PDB entry 9NP6 | electron microscopy, 3.40 A resolution | chains B and X of the 3 polymer chains in the assembly

Chain B:
Molecule: DNA 3'-5' helicase
Organism: Mycolicibacterium smegmatis MC2 155
Notes: EC 5.6.2.4
Reference sequence: I7FZ56 (I7FZ56_MYCS2); residues 1-1095 here = UniProt positions 1-1095
Sequence (1095 residues; numbered 1 to 1095; the number before each row is that of its first residue):
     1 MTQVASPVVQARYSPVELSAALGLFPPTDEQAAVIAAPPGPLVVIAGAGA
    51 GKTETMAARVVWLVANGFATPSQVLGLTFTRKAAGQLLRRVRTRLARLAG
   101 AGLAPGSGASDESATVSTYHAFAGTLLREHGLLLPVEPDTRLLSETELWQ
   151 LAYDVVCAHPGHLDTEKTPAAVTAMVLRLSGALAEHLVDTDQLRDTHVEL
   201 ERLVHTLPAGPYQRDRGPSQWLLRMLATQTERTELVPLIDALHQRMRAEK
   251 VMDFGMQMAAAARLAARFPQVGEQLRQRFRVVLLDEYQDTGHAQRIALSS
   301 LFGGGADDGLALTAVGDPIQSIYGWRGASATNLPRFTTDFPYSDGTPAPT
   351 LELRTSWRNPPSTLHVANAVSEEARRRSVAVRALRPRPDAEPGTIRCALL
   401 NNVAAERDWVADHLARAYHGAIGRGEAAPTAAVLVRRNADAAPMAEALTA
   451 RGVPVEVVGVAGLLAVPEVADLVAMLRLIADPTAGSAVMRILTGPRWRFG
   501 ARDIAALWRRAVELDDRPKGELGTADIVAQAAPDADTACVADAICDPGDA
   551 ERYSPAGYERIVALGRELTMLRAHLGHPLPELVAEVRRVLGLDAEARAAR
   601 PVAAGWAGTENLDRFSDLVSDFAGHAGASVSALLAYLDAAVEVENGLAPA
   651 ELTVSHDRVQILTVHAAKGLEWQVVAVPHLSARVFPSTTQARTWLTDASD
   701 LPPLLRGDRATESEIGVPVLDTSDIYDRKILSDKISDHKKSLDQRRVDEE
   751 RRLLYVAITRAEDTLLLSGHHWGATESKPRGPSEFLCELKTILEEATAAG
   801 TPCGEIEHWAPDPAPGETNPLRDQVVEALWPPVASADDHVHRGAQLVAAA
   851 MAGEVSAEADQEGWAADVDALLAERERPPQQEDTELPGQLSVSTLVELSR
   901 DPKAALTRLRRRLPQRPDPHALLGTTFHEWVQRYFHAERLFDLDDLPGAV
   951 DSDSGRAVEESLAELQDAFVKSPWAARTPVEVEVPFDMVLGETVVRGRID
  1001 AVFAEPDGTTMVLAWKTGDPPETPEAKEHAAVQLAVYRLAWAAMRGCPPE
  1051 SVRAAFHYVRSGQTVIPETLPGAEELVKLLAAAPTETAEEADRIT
Not modelled in the structure: 1-21, 103-111, 212-217, 388-394, 422-430, 459-461, 516-522, 625-626, 655-657, 710-715, 796-804, 810-819, 831-838, 852-862, 879-1095
Construct notes: conflict Ala-1014 (Asp in I7FZ56)
Ligand contacts: AMP-PNP (ANP; phosphoaminophosphonic acid-adenylate ester): Phe-25, Pro-26, Pro-27, Thr-28, Gln-31, Gly-47, Ala-48, Gly-49, Ala-50, Gly-51, Lys-52, Thr-53, Glu-54, Gln-320, Trp-357, Arg-358, Gly-669, Arg-760

Chain X:
Molecule: 59-nt DNA strand
Sequence (59 nucleotides; row label = number of the first residue in the row):
     1 TCATATCCTCTAATGCGAGCACTGCTATTCCCTAGCAGTGCTCGCATTAG
    51 AGGATATGA
Not modelled in the structure: 1-2, 17-43

How chain B and chain X interact:
Pairs across the interface (35):
  Arg-81(B) with DA59(X), salt bridge to the phosphate
  Thr-118(B) with DA59(X), phosphate contact
  His-120(B) with DG58(X), base contact; DA59(X), hydrogen bond to the base
  Ala-121(B) with DA59(X), phosphate contact
  Lys-167(B) with DT9(X), salt bridge to the phosphate
  Ser-219(B) with DA46(X), phosphate contact
  Gln-220(B) with DA46(X), phosphate contact
  Phe-254(B) with DA59(X), stacking on the base
  Trp-325(B) with DA56(X), stacking on the base; DT57(X), base contact
  Arg-326(B) with DT57(X), hydrogen bond to the sugar; DG58(X), hydrogen bond to the sugar
  Arg-436(B) with DT55(X), hydrogen bond to the base; DA56(X), base contact
  Arg-437(B) with DA56(X), phosphate contact
  Asn-438(B) with DA56(X), hydrogen bond to the phosphate; DT57(X), hydrogen bond to the phosphate
  Ala-439(B) with DA56(X), phosphate contact
  Thr-663(B) with DA56(X), phosphate contact; DT57(X), hydrogen bond to the phosphate
  His-665(B) with DA56(X), sugar contact
  Arg-683(B) with DG53(X), salt bridge to the phosphate
  Ser-687(B) with DT55(X), hydrogen bond to the base
  Thr-689(B) with DG53(X), sugar contact; DT55(X), base contact
  Gln-690(B) with DT55(X), base contact
  Ala-691(B) with DT55(X), base contact
  Arg-692(B) with DC10(X), salt bridge to the phosphate
  Thr-696(B) with DC10(X), phosphate contact
  Thr-775(B) with DG52(X), phosphate contact
  Glu-776(B) with DG52(X), phosphate contact
  Ser-777(B) with DG52(X), hydrogen bond to the phosphate
  Lys-778(B) with DG52(X), phosphate contact
  Arg-780(B) with DG53(X), salt bridge to the phosphate
Other interface residues (no listed pair), chain B (32 interface residues in all): Phe-79, Thr-80, Arg-224, Ala-666
Other interface residues (no listed pair), chain X (11 interface residues in all): DA54

In short:
The interface between chain B and chain X involves 32 residues on one side and 11 on the other; the contacts
include 9 hydrogen bonds, 5 salt bridges and 2 aromatic stacking contacts. Polar contacts include
His-120(B)/DA59(X), Arg-436(B)/DT55(X) and Ser-687(B)/DT55(X). Bound to chain B: AMP-PNP.
Chain B is DNA 3'-5' helicase (Mycolicibacterium smegmatis MC2 155) and chain X is a 59-nt DNA strand; the
structure, Cryo-EM structure of AdnA(D934A)-AdnB(D1014A) in complex with AMPPNP and blunt end DNA, was
determined by electron microscopy.
